7RYE - chains F and V of the 24 polymer chains in the assembly; structure by electron microscopy, 3.90 A resolution.

[Chain F (and V)]
Name: Cell invasion protein SipD
From: Salmonella enterica subsp. enterica serovar Typhimurium
Notes: chain V of this document is another copy of the same molecule, construct and numbering; everything in this record applies to it too
Reference sequence: A0A0C5PQX9 (A0A0C5PQX9_SALTM); residues 1-343 here = UniProt positions 1-343
Sequence (343 residues; numbered 1 to 343; the number before each row is that of its first residue):
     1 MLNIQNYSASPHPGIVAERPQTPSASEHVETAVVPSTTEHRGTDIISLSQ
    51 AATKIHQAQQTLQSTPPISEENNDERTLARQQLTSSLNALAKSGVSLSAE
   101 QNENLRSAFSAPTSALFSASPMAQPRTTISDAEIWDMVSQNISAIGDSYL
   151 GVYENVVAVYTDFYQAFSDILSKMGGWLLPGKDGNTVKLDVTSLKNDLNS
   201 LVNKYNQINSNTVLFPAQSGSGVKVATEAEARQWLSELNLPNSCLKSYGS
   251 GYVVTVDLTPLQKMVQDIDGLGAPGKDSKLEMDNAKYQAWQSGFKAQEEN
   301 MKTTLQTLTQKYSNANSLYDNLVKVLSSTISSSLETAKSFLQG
Unresolved in the structure: 1-128, 341-343
What the authors report for this chain:
  - self-association interface (contacts with another copy of this molecule): Leu178, Asp183, Gly184, Gln266, Gly293, Gln297, Asn314
  - contacts within the chain: Asp320-Asn321

[Interface between chain F and chain V]
Pairs across the interface (16; chain F residue first):
  Asn239(F) - Ala158(V)
  Lys263(F) - Asp169(V)
  Asp267(F) - Ser172(V)  hydrogen bond
  Gly270(F) - Gly176(V)
  Ala285(F) - Leu178(V)
  Lys286(F) - Gly175(V)
  Lys286(F) - Leu178(V)  hydrogen bond (side chain-backbone)
  Ser292(F) - Lys295(V)
  Gly293(F) - Ser172(V)
  Ala296(F) - Ser168(V)
  Gln297(F) - Ser168(V)  hydrogen bond
  Gln297(F) - Asp169(V)  hydrogen bond
  Glu299(F) - Tyr164(V)
  Glu299(F) - Lys302(V)  salt bridge
  Asn300(F) - Gln165(V)  hydrogen bond
  Asn314(F) - Asn316(V)  hydrogen bond
Other interface residues (no listed pair), chain F (20 interface residues in all): Pro260, Leu271, Asp283, Ala289, Phe294, Ser313, Ser317
Other interface residues (no listed pair), chain V (21 interface residues in all): Thr161, Asp162, Leu171, Lys173, Met174, Leu179, Pro180, Tyr287, Asp320

[In short]
Chain F and chain V form an interface of 20 and 21 residues respectively; the contacts include 6 hydrogen
bonds and 1 salt bridge. Among the polar pairs are Glu299(F)-Lys302(V), Asp267(F)-Ser172(V) and
Lys286(F)-Leu178(V). From the paper: a self-association interface involving Leu178(F), Asp183(F) and Gly184(F)
among others; contacts within the chain involving Asp320(F) and Asn321(F).
Both chains are Cell invasion protein SipD (Salmonella enterica subsp. enterica serovar Typhimurium). Entry
7RYE (Cryo-EM structure of the needle filament-tip complex of the Salmonella type III secretion injectisome)
was determined by electron microscopy.
